Entry 8S09 (electron microscopy, 3.10 A resolution); this record covers chains X and 4 of the 14 polymer chains in the assembly.

# Chain X
Molecule: 45-nt DNA strand
Sequence (45 nucleotides; numbered 1 to 45; the number before each row is that of its first residue):
     1 GCATGCATGC GCATGCATGC ATTATGCATG CATGCGCATG CATGC

# Chain 4
Name: DNA replication licensing factor MCM4
Source organism: Homo sapiens
Notes: EC 3.6.4.12
Reference sequence: P33991 (MCM4_HUMAN); residues 1-863 here = UniProt positions 1-863
Amino-acid sequence (863 residues; each row starts with the number of its first residue):
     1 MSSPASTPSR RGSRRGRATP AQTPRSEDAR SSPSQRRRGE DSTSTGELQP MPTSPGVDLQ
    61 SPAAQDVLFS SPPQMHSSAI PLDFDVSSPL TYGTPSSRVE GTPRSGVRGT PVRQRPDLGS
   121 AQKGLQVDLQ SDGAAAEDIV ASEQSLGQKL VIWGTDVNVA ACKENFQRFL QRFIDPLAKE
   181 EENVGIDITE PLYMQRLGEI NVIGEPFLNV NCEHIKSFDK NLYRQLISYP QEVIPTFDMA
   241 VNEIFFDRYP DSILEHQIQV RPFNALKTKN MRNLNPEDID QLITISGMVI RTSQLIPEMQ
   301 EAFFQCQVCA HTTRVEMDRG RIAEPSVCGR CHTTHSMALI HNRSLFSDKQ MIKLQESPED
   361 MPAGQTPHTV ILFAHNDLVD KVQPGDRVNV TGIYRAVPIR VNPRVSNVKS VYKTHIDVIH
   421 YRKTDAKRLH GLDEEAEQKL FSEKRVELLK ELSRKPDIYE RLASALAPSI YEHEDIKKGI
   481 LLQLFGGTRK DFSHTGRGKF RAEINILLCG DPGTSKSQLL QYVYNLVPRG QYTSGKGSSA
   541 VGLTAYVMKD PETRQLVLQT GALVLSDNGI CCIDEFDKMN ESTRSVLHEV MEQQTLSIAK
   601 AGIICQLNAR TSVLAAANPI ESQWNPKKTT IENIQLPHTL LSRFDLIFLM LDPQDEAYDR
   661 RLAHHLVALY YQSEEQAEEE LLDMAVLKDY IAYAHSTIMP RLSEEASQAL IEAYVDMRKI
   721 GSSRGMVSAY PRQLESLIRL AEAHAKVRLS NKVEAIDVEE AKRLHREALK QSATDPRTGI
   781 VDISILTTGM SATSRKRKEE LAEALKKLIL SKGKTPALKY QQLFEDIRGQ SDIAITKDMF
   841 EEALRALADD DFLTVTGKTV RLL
Disordered / not traced: 1-148, 671-682, 784-863
Differences from the reference sequence: variant Met650 (Leu in P33991)
UniProt features mapped onto this chain:
  - motif: Ser642 to Asp645 (Arginine finger)
  - binding site (ATP): Tyr471, Arg497, Lys516, Ser517, Asn618, Arg643, Arg732, Glu735
  - modified residue: Ser2 (N-acetylserine), Ser6 (Phosphoserine), Thr7 (Phosphothreonine), Thr19 (Phosphothreonine), Ser26 (Phosphoserine), Ser31 (Phosphoserine), Ser32 (Phosphoserine), Ser34 (Phosphoserine), Thr102 (Phosphothreonine), Ser105 (Phosphoserine), Thr110 (Phosphothreonine), Ser120 (Phosphoserine), Ser131 (Phosphoserine), Ser142 (Phosphoserine), Ser145 (Phosphoserine), Lys220 (N6-acetyllysine), Lys450 (N6-acetyllysine), Lys858 (N6-acetyllysine)
  - cross-link (Glycyl lysine isopeptide (Lys-Gly)): Lys439 (interchain with G-Cter in SUMO2), Lys798 (interchain with G-Cter in SUMO2)
  - natural variant: Met650 (L650M: this construct carries the variant)
  - mutagenesis: Gly364 (G364R: Reduced MCM complex DNA helicase activity. No effect on MCM complex formation. No effect on MCM complex ssDNA binding and ATPase activity)
Bound ions: Zn2+: Cys306, Cys309, Cys328, Cys331
Residues lining bound ligands: ADP (adenosine-5'-diphosphate): Arg497, Glu592, Arg643, Pro731, Arg732, Glu735

# Interface between chain X and chain 4
Contacting residue pairs (7; chain X residue first):
  DT29(X) with Arg404(4), salt bridge to the phosphate
  DG36(X) with Ala601(4), phosphate contact
  DC37(X) with Ala601(4), hydrogen bond to the phosphate
  DA38(X) with Val541(4), sugar contact; Lys600(4), salt bridge to the phosphate
  DT39(X) with Ser539(4), hydrogen bond to the phosphate; Val541(4), phosphate contact
Also at the interface, not in a pair above, chain 4 (7 interface residues in all): Gly542, Val547

# In short
5 residues of chain X and 7 residues of chain 4 are in contact, with 2 hydrogen bonds and 2 salt bridges.
Among the polar pairs are DC37(X)-Ala601(4), DT39(X)-Ser539(4) and DT29(X)-Arg404(4). Bound to chain 4: ADP.
Chain X is a 45-nt DNA strand and chain 4 is DNA replication licensing factor MCM4 (Homo sapiens); the
structure, H. sapiens MCM2-7 double hexamer bound to double stranded DNA, was determined by electron
microscopy, deposited together with 8S0A, 8S0B, 8S0C, 8S0D, 8S0E and 8S0F.
